PDB entry 3RMN | X-ray diffraction, 1.78 A resolution | chains H and I of the 3 polymer chains in the assembly

[Chain H]
Protein: Thrombin Heavy Chain
Source organism: Homo sapiens
Notes: EC 3.4.21.5
UniProtKB: P00734 (THRB_HUMAN); the construct lacks a stretch of the UniProt sequence and is renumbered around it, so the offset changes along the chain: 16-36 = UniProt 364-384; 37-60 = UniProt 386-409; 61-77 = UniProt 419-435; 78-97 = UniProt 437-456; 7 more segments
Amino-acid sequence (259 residues; each row starts with the number of its first residue; note: 1 number in that range is skipped by the numbering (no residue carries it; nothing is unmodelled there); a row labelled like 60A-60I holds insertion residues (60A, then the next letters in order)):
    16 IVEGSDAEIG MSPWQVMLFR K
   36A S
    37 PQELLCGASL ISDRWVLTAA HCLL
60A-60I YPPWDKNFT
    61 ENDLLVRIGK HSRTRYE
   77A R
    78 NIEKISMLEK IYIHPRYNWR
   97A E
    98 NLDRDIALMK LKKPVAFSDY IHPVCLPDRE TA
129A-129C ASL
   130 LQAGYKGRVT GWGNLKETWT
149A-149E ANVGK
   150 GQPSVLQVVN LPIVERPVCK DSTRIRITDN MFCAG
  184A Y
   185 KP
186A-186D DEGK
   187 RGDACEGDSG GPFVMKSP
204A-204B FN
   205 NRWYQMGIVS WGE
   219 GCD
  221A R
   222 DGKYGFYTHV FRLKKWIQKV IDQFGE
Unresolved in the structure: 148-149, 149A-149E, 247
Disulfides: Cys42-Cys58, Cys168-Cys182, Cys191-Cys220
Glycans and other covalent adducts: N-acetylglucosamine (NAG) linked to Asn60G
Ligand contacts: M41 (N-(benzylsulfonyl)-D-valyl-N-[2-(aminomethyl)-5-chlorobenzyl]-L-prolinamide): His57, Tyr60A, Trp60D, Leu99, Glu146, Ile174, Asp189, Ala190, Cys191, Glu192, Ser195, Val213, Ser214, Trp215, Gly216, Glu217, Gly219, Cys220, Arg221A, Gly226, Phe227, Tyr228
Swiss-Prot annotation at these positions:
  - region: Ala183 to Val200 (High affinity receptor-binding region which is also known as the TP508 peptide)
  - active site (Charge relay system): His57, Asp102, Ser195
  - glycosylation: Asn60G (N-linked (GlcNAc...) (complex) asparagine)

[Chain I]
Protein: Hirudin variant-2
Notes: fragment: residues in UNP 60-72
UniProtKB: P09945 (HIRV2_HIRME); residues 53-65 here correspond to UniProt positions 60-72 (UniProt number = residue number + 7)
Amino-acid sequence (13 residues; numbered 53 to 65; the number before each row is that of its first residue):
    53 NGDFEEIPEE YLQ
Unresolved in the structure: 53-54
Modified positions: Tyr63 (o-sulfo-l-tyrosine; TYS)
Swiss-Prot annotation at these positions:
  - region: Asp55 to Gln65 (Interaction with fibrinogen-binding exosite of thrombin)
  - modified residue: Tyr63 (Sulfotyrosine)

[Interface between chain H and chain I]
Contacting residue pairs (21; chain H residue first):
  Phe34(H) - Phe56(I)  hydrophobic
  Gln38(H) - Glu58(I)
  Gln38(H) - Ile59(I)
  Gln38(H) - Leu64(I)
  Leu40(H) - Phe56(I)
  Leu65(H) - Ile59(I)  hydrophobic
  Leu65(H) - Tyr63(I)
  Arg67(H) - Ile59(I)
  Arg73(H) - Asp55(I)  salt bridge
  Arg73(H) - Phe56(I)
  Thr74(H) - Asp55(I)
  Thr74(H) - Phe56(I)
  Thr74(H) - Glu57(I)  hydrogen bond (backbone-backbone)
  Arg75(H) - Glu57(I)
  Tyr76(H) - Glu57(I)  hydrogen bond (backbone-side chain)
  Tyr76(H) - Pro60(I)
  Tyr76(H) - Tyr63(I)
  Glu80(H) - Tyr63(I)
  Lys81(H) - Tyr63(I)
  Ile82(H) - Ile59(I)  hydrophobic
  Ile82(H) - Tyr63(I)
Also at the interface, not in a pair above, chain H (17 interface residues in all): Met32, Lys36, Glu39, Met84, Gln151

[Overview]
17 residues of chain H and 8 residues of chain I are in contact; the contacts include 2 hydrogen bonds and 1
salt bridge. Among the polar pairs are Arg73(H)-Asp55(I), Tyr76(H)-Glu57(I) and Thr74(H)-Glu57(I). Ligands of
chain H: compound M41. N-acetylglucosamine is covalently linked to Asn60G(H).
Here chain H is Thrombin Heavy Chain (Homo sapiens) and chain I is Hirudin variant-2. Entry 3RMN (Human
Thrombin in complex with MI341) was determined by X-ray diffraction (same publication as 3RLW, 3RLY, 3RM0,
3RM2, 3RML, 3RMM and 3 further entries).
